Entry 5U3A (X-ray diffraction, 0.95 A resolution); this record covers chain A.

== Chain A ==
Protein: Pancreatic alpha-amylase
From: Homo sapiens
Notes: EC 3.2.1.1
Reference sequence: P04746 (AMYP_HUMAN); residues 1-496 here correspond to UniProt positions 16-511 (UniProt number = residue number + 15)
Chain sequence (496 residues; numbered 1 to 496; the number before each row is that of its first residue):
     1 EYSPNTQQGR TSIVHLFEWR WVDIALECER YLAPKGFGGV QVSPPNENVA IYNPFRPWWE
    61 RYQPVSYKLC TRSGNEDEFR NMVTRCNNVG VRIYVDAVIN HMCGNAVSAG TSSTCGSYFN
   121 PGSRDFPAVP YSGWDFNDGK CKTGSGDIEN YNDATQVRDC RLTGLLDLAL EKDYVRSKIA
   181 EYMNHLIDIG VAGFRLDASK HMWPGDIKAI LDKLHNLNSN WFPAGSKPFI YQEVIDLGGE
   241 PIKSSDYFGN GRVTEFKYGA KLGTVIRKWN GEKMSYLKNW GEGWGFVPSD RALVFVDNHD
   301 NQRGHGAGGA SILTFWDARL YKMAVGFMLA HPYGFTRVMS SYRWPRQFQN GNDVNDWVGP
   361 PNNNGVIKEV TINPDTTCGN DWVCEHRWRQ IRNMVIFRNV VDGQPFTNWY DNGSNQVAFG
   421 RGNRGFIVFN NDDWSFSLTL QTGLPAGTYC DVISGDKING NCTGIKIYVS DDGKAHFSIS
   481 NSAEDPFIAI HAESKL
Modified / non-standard residues: Glu1 (pyroglutamic acid; PCA)
Disulfide bonds: Cys28-Cys86, Cys70-Cys115, Cys141-Cys160, Cys378-Cys384, Cys450-Cys462
Covalently attached groups: N-acetylglucosamine (NAG) linked to Asn461
Metal / ion sites: Ca2+: Asn100, Arg158, Asp167, His201

== Overview ==
Covalently linked N-acetylglucosamine: at Asn461. Asn100, Arg158, Asp167 and His201 form the Ca2+ site.
Chain A is Pancreatic alpha-amylase (Homo sapiens); the structure, Ultra High Resolution Crystal Structure of
Human Pancreatic Alpha Amylase, was determined by X-ray diffraction (same publication as 5VA9).
